6B6H - chains G and 2 of the 12 polymer chains in the assembly; structure by electron microscopy, 3.90 A resolution.

Chain G:
Molecule: cAMP-activated global transcriptional regulator CRP
From: Escherichia coli O157:H7
Reference sequence: P0ACK0 (CRP_ECO57); residues 0-209 here correspond to UniProt positions 1-210 (UniProt number = residue number + 1)
Chain sequence (210 residues; row label = number of the first residue in the row; numbering starts at 0):
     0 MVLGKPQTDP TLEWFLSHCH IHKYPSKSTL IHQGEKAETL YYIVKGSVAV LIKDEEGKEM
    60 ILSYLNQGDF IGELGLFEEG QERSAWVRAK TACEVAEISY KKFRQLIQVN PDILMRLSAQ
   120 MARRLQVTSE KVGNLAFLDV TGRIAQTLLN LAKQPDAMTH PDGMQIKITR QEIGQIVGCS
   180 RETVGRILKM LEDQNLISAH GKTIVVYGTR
Not modelled in the structure: 0-8
Residues lining bound ligands:
  - adenosine-3',5'-cyclic-monophosphate (CMP), molecule 1: Ile30, Val49, Leu61, Ser62, Ile70, Gly71, Glu72, Leu73, Gly74, Arg82, Ser83, Ala84, Val86, Arg123, Thr127
  - adenosine-3',5'-cyclic-monophosphate (CMP), molecule 2: Leu124, Gln125, Ser128
Swiss-Prot annotation at these positions:
  - DNA-binding region: Ser179 to Arg185 (H-T-H motif)
  - region: His19 to His21 (Activating region 2 (AR2)), Lys52 to Glu58 (Activating region 3 (AR3)), Gln153 to Gly162 (Activating region 1 (AR1))
  - binding site (3',5'-cyclic AMP): Gly56 to Ser62, Gly71 to Leu73, Arg82, Ser83, Thr127, Ser128, Ala135, Phe136, Gln170 to Arg180
  - site (Activating region 2 (AR2)): Glu96, Lys101
  - modified residue: Lys100 (N6-acetyllysine)

Chain 2:
Molecule: Synthetic template strand DNA
Sequence (88 nucleotides; numbered 1 to 88; the number before each row is that of its first residue):
     1 CGCCGCGTCA GACTCGTAGG ATTATAGCAT ACGTGAGGTG GGATGTCAAG GCCTTTTTTG
    61 CCTAAAATGT GATCTAGATC ACATTTTA

Chain G / chain 2 interface:
Residue-residue contacts (9; chain G residue first):
  Asp138(G) - DG77(2)  phosphate contact
  Val139(G) - DG77(2)  hydrogen bond to the phosphate
  Cys178(G) - DA78(2)  phosphate contact
  Arg185(G) - DT79(2)  hydrogen bond to the base
  His199(G) - DT86(2)  salt bridge to the phosphate
  Gly200(G) - DT86(2)  sugar contact
  Lys201(G) - DT86(2)  phosphate contact
  Lys201(G) - DT87(2)  sugar contact
  Thr202(G) - DT87(2)  phosphate contact
Other interface residues (no listed pair), chain G (11 interface residues in all): Gly177, Ser179, Thr182

Overview:
Chain G and chain 2 form an interface of 11 and 5 residues respectively, with 2 hydrogen bonds and 1 salt
bridge. Polar contacts include Arg185(G)-DT79(2), Val139(G)-DG77(2) and His199(G)-DT86(2). Ligands of chain G:
adenosine-3',5'-cyclic-monophosphate.
Chain G is cAMP-activated global transcriptional regulator CRP (Escherichia coli O157:H7) and chain 2 is
Synthetic template strand DNA; the structure, The cryo-EM structure of a bacterial class I transcription
activation complex, was determined by electron microscopy.
